Entry 4G39 (X-ray diffraction, 2.40 A resolution); this record covers chain A.

Chain A:
Name: Sulfite reductase [NADPH] hemoprotein beta-component
Organism: Escherichia coli
Notes: EC 1.8.1.2; fragment: sulfite reductase hemoprotein
Reference sequence: P17846 (CYSI_ECOLI); residues 81-570 here = UniProt positions 81-570
Sequence (570 residues; each row starts with the number of its first residue):
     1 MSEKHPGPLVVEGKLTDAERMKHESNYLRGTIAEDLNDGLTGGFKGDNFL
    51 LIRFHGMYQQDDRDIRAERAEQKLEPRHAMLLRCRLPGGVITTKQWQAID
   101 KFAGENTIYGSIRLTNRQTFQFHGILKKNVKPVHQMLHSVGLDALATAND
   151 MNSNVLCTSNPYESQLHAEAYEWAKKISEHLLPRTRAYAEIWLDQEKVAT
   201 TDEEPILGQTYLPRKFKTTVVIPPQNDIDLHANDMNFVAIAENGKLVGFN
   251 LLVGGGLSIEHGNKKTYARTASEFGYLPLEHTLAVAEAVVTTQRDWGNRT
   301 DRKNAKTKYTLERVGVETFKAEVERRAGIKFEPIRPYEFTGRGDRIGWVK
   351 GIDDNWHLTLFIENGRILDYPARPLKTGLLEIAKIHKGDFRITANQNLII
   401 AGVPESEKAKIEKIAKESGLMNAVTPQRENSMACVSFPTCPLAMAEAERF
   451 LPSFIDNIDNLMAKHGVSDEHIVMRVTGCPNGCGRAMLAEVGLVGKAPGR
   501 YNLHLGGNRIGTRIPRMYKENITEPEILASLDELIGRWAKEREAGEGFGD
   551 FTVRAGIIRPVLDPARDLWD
Not modelled in the structure: 1-79, 184-209
Differences from the reference sequence: engineered mutation Ser153 (Arg in P17846)
UniProt features mapped onto this chain:
  - binding site ([4Fe-4S] cluster): Cys434, Cys440, Cys479, Cys483
  - binding site (siroheme): Cys483
Metal / ion sites: K+: Ile362, Asn395, Gln396, Asn397; 4Fe-4S cluster Fe: Cys434, Cys440, Cys479, Cys483; siroheme Fe: Cys483 (together with phosphate ion)
Ligand contacts:
  - 4Fe-4S cluster (SF4): Cys434, Val435, Ser436, Cys440, Leu442, Ala443, Thr477, Gly478, Cys479, Asn481, Gly482, Cys483
  - siroheme (SRM): Leu81, Arg83, Arg113, Thr115, Asn116, Arg117, Thr119, Gln121, His123, Thr147, Arg214, Lys215, Lys217, Ala232, Gly256, Leu257, Ser258, Lys306, Gln396, Ala433, Cys434, Val435, Thr439, Cys440, Pro441, Leu442, Asn481, Gly482, Cys483, Arg485

In short:
Bound to chain A: 4Fe-4S cluster and siroheme. Ile362, Asn395, Gln396 and Asn397 form the K+ site. Cys434,
Cys440, Cys479 and Cys483 coordinate a 4Fe-4S cluster Fe ion. From UniProt: 4 [4Fe-4S] cluster-binding
residues and siroheme-binding residue Cys483.
Chain A is Sulfite reductase [NADPH] hemoprotein beta-component (Escherichia coli); the structure, Mutational
analysis of sulfite reductase hemoprotein reveals the mechanism for coordinated electron and proton transfer,
was determined by X-ray diffraction together with 4HTR and 4G38 from the same study.
